4RHR - chains A and B of the 5 polymer chains in the assembly; structure by X-ray diffraction, 2.08 A resolution.

# Chain A (and B)
Protein: Putative pertussis-like toxin subunit
Organism: Salmonella enterica subsp. enterica serovar Typhi
Notes: chain B of this document is another copy of the same molecule, construct and numbering; everything in this record applies to it too
UniProtKB: Q8Z6A3 (Q8Z6A3_SALTI); residue numbers follow UniProt; this construct covers 24-137
Sequence (122 residues; numbered 24 to 145; the number before each row is that of its first residue):
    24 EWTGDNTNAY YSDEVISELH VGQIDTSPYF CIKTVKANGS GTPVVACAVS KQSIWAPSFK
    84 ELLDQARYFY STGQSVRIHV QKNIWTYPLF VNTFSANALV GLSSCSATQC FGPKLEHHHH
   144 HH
Disordered / not traced: 138-145 (chain B: 139-145)
Disulfide bonds: C54-C70, C128-C133
Differences from the reference sequence: expression tag (138-145)

# Chain A / chain B interface
Residue-residue contacts (61):
  E41(A) - S127(B)  hydrogen bond
  E41(A) - C128(B)
  E41(A) - S129(B)
  E41(A) - F134(B)
  L42(A) - Q88(B)
  L42(A) - F92(B)
  L42(A) - S126(B)
  L42(A) - S127(B)  hydrogen bond (backbone-side chain)
  L42(A) - F134(B)
  H43(A) - L125(B)
  H43(A) - S126(B)  hydrogen bond
  H43(A) - F134(B)  hydrogen bond (side chain-backbone)
  H43(A) - G135(B)
  H43(A) - P136(B)
  V44(A) - L85(B)  hydrophobic
  V44(A) - Q88(B)
  V44(A) - G124(B)
  V44(A) - L125(B)  hydrogen bond (backbone-backbone)
  G45(A) - T26(B)
  G45(A) - S81(B)
  G45(A) - V123(B)
  Q46(A) - E24(B)  hydrogen bond
  Q46(A) - W25(B)
  Q46(A) - T26(B)  hydrogen bond (backbone-side chain)
  Q46(A) - I77(B)  hydrogen bond (side chain-backbone)
  Q46(A) - W78(B)
  Q46(A) - P80(B)
  Q46(A) - S81(B)  hydrogen bond
  I47(A) - E24(B)
  I47(A) - W25(B)
  D48(A) - E24(B)  hydrogen bond (backbone-backbone)
  T49(A) - E24(B)  hydrogen bond (backbone-side chain)
  T49(A) - P80(B)
  P51(A) - P80(B)
  P51(A) - S81(B)
  P51(A) - E84(B)
  Y52(A) - W25(B)  hydrogen bond
  Y52(A) - T26(B)
  C54(A) - F134(B)
  I55(A) - F134(B)
  K56(A) - F134(B)
  V68(A) - F134(B)  hydrophobic
  F82(A) - E84(B)
  K83(A) - K83(B)
  L86(A) - E84(B)
  R90(A) - E84(B)  hydrogen bond (side chain-backbone)
  R90(A) - D87(B)
  R90(A) - Q88(B)  hydrogen bond
  Y93(A) - Y91(B)  hydrophobic
  Y93(A) - Q97(B)  hydrogen bond
  Y93(A) - S127(B)
  S94(A) - Y91(B)
  Y110(A) - W25(B)  hydrophobic
  L112(A) - W25(B)  hydrophobic
  F113(A) - W25(B)
  T116(A) - W25(B)
  T116(A) - G135(B)
  T116(A) - P136(B)
  F117(A) - F134(B)  hydrophobic
  F117(A) - G135(B)
  F117(A) - P136(B)
Other interface residues (no listed pair), chain A (28 interface residues in all): S50, K74
Other interface residues (no listed pair), chain B (28 interface residues in all): A79, H102, Q132

# Overview
The chain A/chain B interface involves 28 residues from each chain; the contacts include 15 hydrogen bonds.
Polar pairs include E41(A)-S127(B), L42(A)-S127(B) and H43(A)-S126(B).
Both chains are Putative pertussis-like toxin subunit (Salmonella enterica subsp. enterica serovar Typhi).
Entry 4RHR (Crystal structure of PltB) was determined by X-ray diffraction (same publication as 4RHS).
